PDB entry 5A5N | X-ray diffraction, 1.95 A resolution | chain A

[Chain A]
Name: Atpase family aaa domain-containing protein 2
Source organism: Homo sapiens
Notes: EC 3.6.1.3; fragment: bromodomain, residues 981-1108
Reference sequence: Q14CR1 (ATAD2_HUMAN); residues 981-1108 here = UniProt positions 981-1108
Chain sequence (130 residues; row label = number of the first residue in the row):
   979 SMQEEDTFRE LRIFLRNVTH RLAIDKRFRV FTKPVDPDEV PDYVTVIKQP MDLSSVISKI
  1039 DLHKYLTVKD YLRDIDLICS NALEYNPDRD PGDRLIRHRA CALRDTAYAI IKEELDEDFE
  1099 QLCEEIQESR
Differences from the reference sequence: expression tag (979-980)
Residues lining bound ligands: (2S)-2,6-diacetamido-N-methyl-hexanamide (8WS): V1008, V1013, E1017, V1018, D1020, Y1021, Y1063, N1064, I1074

[Overview]
Ligands of chain A: (2S)-2,6-diacetamido-N-methyl-hexanamide.
Chain A is Atpase family aaa domain-containing protein 2 (Homo sapiens); the structure, Crystal structure of
human ATAD2 bromodomain in complex with (2S)-2,6- diacetamido-N-methylhexanamide, was determined by X-ray
diffraction together with 5A5O, 5A5P, 5A5Q, 5A5R and 5A5S from the same study.
